Entry 8WL2 (electron microscopy, 3.40 A resolution); this record covers chains At and Ay of the 213 polymer chains in the assembly.

[Chain At]
Molecule: Flagellar biosynthetic protein FliR
From: Salmonella enterica subsp. enterica serovar Typhimurium str. LT2
Reference sequence: P54702 (FLIR_SALTY); residue numbers follow UniProt; this construct covers 1-264
Chain sequence (264 residues; numbered 1 to 264; the number before each row is that of its first residue):
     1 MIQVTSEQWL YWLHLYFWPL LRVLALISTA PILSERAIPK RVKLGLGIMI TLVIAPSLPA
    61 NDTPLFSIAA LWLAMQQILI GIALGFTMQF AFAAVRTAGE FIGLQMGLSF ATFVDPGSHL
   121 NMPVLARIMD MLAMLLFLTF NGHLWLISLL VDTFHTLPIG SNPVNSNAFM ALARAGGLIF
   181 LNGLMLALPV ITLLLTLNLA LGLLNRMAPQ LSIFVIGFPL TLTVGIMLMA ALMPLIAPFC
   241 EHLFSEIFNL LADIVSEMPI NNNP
Not modelled in the structure: 1-3, 257-264

[Chain Ay]
Molecule: Flagellar biosynthetic protein FliP
From: Salmonella enterica subsp. enterica serovar Typhimurium str. LT2
Reference sequence: P54700 (FLIP_SALTY); numbering as in UniProt (aligned over 1-245)
Chain sequence (245 residues; each row starts with the number of its first residue):
     1 MRRLLFLSLA GLWLFSPAAA AQLPGLISQP LAGGGQSWSL SVQTLVFITS LTFLPAILLM
    61 MTSFTRIIIV FGLLRNALGT PSAPPNQVLL GLALFLTFFI MSPVIDKIYV DAYQPFSEQK
   121 ISMQEALDKG AQPLRAFMLR QTREADLALF ARLANSGPLQ GPEAVPMRIL LPAYVTSELK
   181 TAFQIGFTIF IPFLIIDLVI ASVLMALGMM MVPPATIALP FKLMLFVLVD GWQLLMGSLA
   241 QSFYS
Not modelled in the structure: 1-36

[Interface between chain At and chain Ay]
Residue-residue contacts - 56 pairs, chain At then chain Ay:
  Ile32(At) - Phe183(Ay)
  Glu35(At) - Leu73(Ay)
  Glu35(At) - Phe183(Ay)
  Ile38(At) - Leu179(Ay)  hydrophobic
  Ile38(At) - Phe183(Ay)  hydrophobic
  Pro39(At) - Ile68(Ay)  hydrophobic
  Arg41(At) - Leu59(Ay)
  Arg41(At) - Met60(Ay)
  Val42(At) - Leu179(Ay)  hydrophobic
  Gly45(At) - Met60(Ay)
  Leu46(At) - Val175(Ay)  hydrophobic
  Met49(At) - Pro172(Ay)  hydrophobic
  Met49(At) - Val175(Ay)  hydrophobic
  Ile50(At) - Phe150(Ay)  hydrophobic
  Val53(At) - Ala154(Ay)  hydrophobic
  Val53(At) - Arg168(Ay)
  Ile54(At) - Leu153(Ay)
  Gly107(At) - Met205(Ay)
  Leu108(At) - Leu198(Ay)  hydrophobic
  Leu108(At) - Ser202(Ay)
  Leu108(At) - Met205(Ay)
  Phe110(At) - Met205(Ay)  hydrophobic
  Phe110(At) - Met210(Ay)  hydrophobic
  Leu120(At) - Pro213(Ay)  hydrophobic
  Met122(At) - Asp197(Ay)
  Met122(At) - Pro214(Ay)  hydrophobic
  Val124(At) - Leu194(Ay)
  Val124(At) - Leu198(Ay)  hydrophobic
  Leu125(At) - Leu198(Ay)  hydrophobic
  Ile128(At) - Leu198(Ay)  hydrophobic
  Met131(At) - Phe187(Ay)  hydrophobic
  Met131(At) - Phe190(Ay)  hydrophobic
  Met131(At) - Leu194(Ay)  hydrophobic
  Leu132(At) - Ile191(Ay)  hydrophobic
  Met134(At) - Phe187(Ay)  hydrophobic
  Leu135(At) - Gln184(Ay)
  Leu135(At) - Phe187(Ay)  hydrophobic
  Leu138(At) - Lys180(Ay)  hydrogen bond (backbone-side chain)
  Leu138(At) - Phe183(Ay)  hydrophobic
  Leu138(At) - Gln184(Ay)
  Asn141(At) - Ala145(Ay)
  Asn141(At) - Lys180(Ay)  hydrogen bond
  His143(At) - Thr176(Ay)
  His143(At) - Lys180(Ay)
  Leu144(At) - Ala145(Ay)  hydrophobic
  Leu144(At) - Asp146(Ay)
  Leu144(At) - Leu149(Ay)  hydrophobic
  Leu144(At) - Thr176(Ay)
  Ser148(At) - Leu149(Ay)
  Val151(At) - Leu153(Ay)  hydrophobic
  Phe214(At) - Met210(Ay)  hydrophobic
  Phe218(At) - Met205(Ay)
  Pro219(At) - Ala206(Ay)
  Leu222(At) - Ser202(Ay)
  Leu222(At) - Met205(Ay)  hydrophobic
  Ile226(At) - Ser202(Ay)
Also at the interface, not in a pair above, chain At (43 interface residues in all): Leu33, Ala37, Ser57, Ala111, Asp115, Arg127, Thr139, Ile147
Also at the interface, not in a pair above, chain Ay (40 interface residues in all): Thr65, Ile69, Arg143, Arg152, Asn155, Leu171, Thr188, Ala201, Met211, Ala215

[Summary]
43 residues of chain At face 40 of chain Ay across their interface; the contacts include 2 hydrogen bonds.
Polar contacts include Leu138(At)-Lys180(Ay) and Asn141(At)-Lys180(Ay).
Here chain At is Flagellar biosynthetic protein FliR and chain Ay is Flagellar biosynthetic protein FliP, both
from Salmonella enterica subsp. enterica serovar Typhimurium str. LT2. Entry 8WL2 (Cryo-EM structure of the
membrane-anchored part of the flagellar motor-hook complex in the CW state) was determined by electron
microscopy (same publication as 8WHT, 8WIW, 8WK3, 8WK4, 8WKI, 8WKK and 11 further entries).
